Entry 2AWW (X-ray diffraction, 2.21 A resolution); this record covers chains A and C.

Chain A:
Protein: Synapse associated protein 97
Source organism: Rattus norvegicus
Notes: fragment: PDZ2 domain
Reference sequence: Q62696 (DLG1_RAT); residues 315-410 here correspond to UniProt positions 314-409 (UniProt number = residue number - 1)
Chain sequence (105 residues; row label = number of the first residue in the row):
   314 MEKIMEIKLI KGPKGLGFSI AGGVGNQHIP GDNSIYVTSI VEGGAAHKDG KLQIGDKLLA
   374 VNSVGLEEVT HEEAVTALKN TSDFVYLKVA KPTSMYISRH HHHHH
Not modelled in the structure: 314-315, 407-418
Differences from the reference sequence: cloning artifact (314, 411-418); conflict S352 (Lys351 in Q62696), V354 (Ile353 in Q62696); engineered mutation G378 (Cys377 in Q62696)
UniProt features mapped onto this chain:
  - modified residue: Y399 (Phosphotyrosine)

Chain C:
Protein: 18-residue C-terminal peptide from glutamate receptor, ionotropic, AMPA1
Chain sequence (18 residues; numbered 1 to 18; the number before each row is that of its first residue):
     1 SIPCMSHSSG MPLGATGL
Not modelled in the structure: 1-14

Interface between chain A and chain C:
Contacting residue pairs - 12 pairs, chain A then chain C:
  L329(A) - L18(C)  hydrogen bond (backbone-backbone)
  G330(A) - L18(C)  hydrogen bond (backbone-backbone)
  F331(A) - G17(C)
  F331(A) - L18(C)  hydrogen bond (backbone-backbone)
  S332(A) - T16(C)
  S332(A) - G17(C)
  I333(A) - A15(C)
  I333(A) - T16(C)  hydrogen bond (backbone-backbone)
  H384(A) - T16(C)  hydrogen bond
  V388(A) - T16(C)
  L391(A) - L18(C)  hydrophobic
  K392(A) - T16(C)
Other interface residues (no listed pair), chain A (13 interface residues in all): K327, G328, A334, T351

Overview:
13 residues of chain A face 4 of chain C across their interface; the contacts include 5 hydrogen bonds. Among
the polar pairs are L329(A)-L18(C), H384(A)-T16(C) and G330(A)-L18(C).
Here chain A is Synapse associated protein 97 (Rattus norvegicus) and chain C is an 18-residue C-terminal
peptide from glutamate receptor, ionotropic, AMPA1. Entry 2AWW (Synapse associated protein 97 PDZ2 domain
variant C378G with C-terminal GluR-A peptide) was determined by X-ray diffraction together with 2AWU, 2AWX and
2G2L from the same study.
